Entry 7FI9 (X-ray diffraction, 2.16 A resolution); this record covers chains A and C of the 3 polymer chains in the assembly.

Chain A:
Protein: NKG2-D type II integral membrane protein
Source organism: Homo sapiens
Reference sequence: P26718 (NKG2D_HUMAN); residues 80-216 here = UniProt positions 80-216
Chain sequence (139 residues; each row starts with the number of its first residue):
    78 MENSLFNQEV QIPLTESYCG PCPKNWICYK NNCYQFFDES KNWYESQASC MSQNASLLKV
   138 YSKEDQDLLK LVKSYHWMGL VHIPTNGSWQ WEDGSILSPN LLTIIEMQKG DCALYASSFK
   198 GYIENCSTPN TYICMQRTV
Not modelled in the structure: 78-92
Sequence notes: initiating methionine (78); expression tag (79)
Disulfide bonds: C96-C105, C99-C110, C127-C211, C189-C203
Swiss-Prot annotation at these positions:
  - glycosylation (N-linked (GlcNAc...) asparagine): N131, N163, N202

Chain C:
Protein: MHC class I polypeptide-related sequence A
Source organism: Homo sapiens
Reference sequence: Q29983 (MICA_HUMAN); residues 1-274 here correspond to UniProt positions 24-297 (UniProt number = residue number + 23)
Chain sequence (275 residues; numbered 0 to 274; the number before each row is that of its first residue; numbering starts at 0):
     0 MEPHSLRYDF TVLSWDGSVQ SGFLTEVHLD GQPFIRCDRQ KCRAKPQGQW AEDVLGNKTW
    60 DRETRDLTGN GKDLRMTLAH IKDQKEGLHS LQEIRVCEIH EDNSTRSSHH FYYDGELFLS
   120 WNLETKEFTM PQSSRAQTLA MNVRNFWKED AMKTKTHFHA MRADCLQELR RYLKSGVILR
   180 RTVPPMVNVT RSEASEGNIT VTCRASGFYP WNITLSWRQD GVSLSHDTQQ WGDVLPDGNG
   240 TYQTWVATRI CQGEEQRFTC YMEHSGNHST HPVPS
Not modelled in the structure: 44-58
Sequence notes: initiating methionine (0); engineered mutation D8 (Asn31 in Q29983), F9 (Leu32 in Q29983), I34 (Leu57 in Q29983), H108 (Gln131 in Q29983), W120 (Gln143 in Q29983), F127 (Trp150 in Q29983), W146 (Leu169 in Q29983), F157 (Tyr180 in Q29983), R161 (His184 in Q29983), I177 (Val200 in Q29983)
Disulfide bonds: C36-C41, C96-C164, C202-C259
Swiss-Prot annotation at these positions:
  - glycosylation (N-linked (GlcNAc...) asparagine): N56, N187, N197, N238

Chain A / chain C interface:
Residue-residue contacts - 29 pairs, chain A then chain C:
  D115(A) - R64(C)  salt bridge
  S117(A) - Q39(C)  hydrogen bond
  K150(A) - D65(C)  salt bridge
  S151(A) - K71(C)
  Y152(A) - K71(C)
  Y152(A) - R74(C)  hydrogen bond
  Y152(A) - M75(C)  hydrophobic
  I182(A) - H79(C)
  E183(A) - A78(C)
  M184(A) - G16(C)
  M184(A) - S17(C)
  M184(A) - V18(C)  hydrogen bond (backbone-backbone)
  M184(A) - R74(C)
  M184(A) - A78(C)  hydrophobic
  Q185(A) - S17(C)
  Q185(A) - V18(C)
  Q185(A) - S20(C)  hydrogen bond
  Q185(A) - R74(C)
  K186(A) - S17(C)  hydrogen bond (backbone-side chain)
  A193(A) - M75(C)  hydrophobic
  S194(A) - D149(C)
  S195(A) - D149(C)  hydrogen bond (backbone-side chain)
  K197(A) - E148(C)  salt bridge
  K197(A) - D149(C)  salt bridge
  Y199(A) - M75(C)  hydrophobic
  Y199(A) - H79(C)  hydrogen bond
  Y199(A) - F145(C)
  E201(A) - R74(C)  salt bridge
  T205(A) - S20(C)  hydrogen bond
Other interface residues (no listed pair), chain A (19 interface residues in all): P206, T208
Other interface residues (no listed pair), chain C (19 interface residues in all): D15, Q19, R38, D72

In short:
Chain A and chain C each contribute 19 residues to their interface; the contacts include 8 hydrogen bonds and
5 salt bridges. Polar contacts include D115(A)-R64(C), K150(A)-D65(C) and K197(A)-E148(C).
Here chain A is NKG2-D type II integral membrane protein and chain C is MHC class I polypeptide-related
sequence A, both from Homo sapiens. Entry 7FI9 (Crystal structure of human MICA mutants in complex with
natural killer cell receptor NKG2D) was determined by X-ray diffraction.
